4JSQ - chains C and D of the 30 polymer chains in the assembly; structure by X-ray diffraction, 2.80 A resolution.

[Chain C]
Protein: Proteasome subunit alpha type-4
Organism: Saccharomyces cerevisiae
Notes: EC 3.4.25.1
UniProtKB: P40303 (PSA4_YEAST); residues -1 to 252 here correspond to UniProt positions 1-254 (UniProt number = residue number + 2)
Chain sequence (254 residues; numbered -1 to 252; the number before each row is that of its first residue; numbers below 1 keep their minus sign (Met-1 is residue -1)):
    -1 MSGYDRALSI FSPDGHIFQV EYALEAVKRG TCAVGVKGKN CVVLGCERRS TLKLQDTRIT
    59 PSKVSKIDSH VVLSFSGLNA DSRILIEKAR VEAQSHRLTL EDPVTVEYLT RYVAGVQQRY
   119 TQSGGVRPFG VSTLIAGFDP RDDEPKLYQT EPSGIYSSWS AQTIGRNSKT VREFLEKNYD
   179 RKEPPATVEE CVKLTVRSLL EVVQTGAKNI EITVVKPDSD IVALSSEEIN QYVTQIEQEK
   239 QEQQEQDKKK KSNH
Unresolved in the structure: -1 to 0, 242-252
Curated features (UniProtKB/Swiss-Prot):
  - modified residue: Thr58 (Phosphothreonine)

[Chain D]
Protein: Proteasome subunit alpha type-5
Organism: Saccharomyces cerevisiae
Notes: EC 3.4.25.1
UniProtKB: P32379 (PSA5_YEAST); residues -7 to 252 here correspond to UniProt positions 1-260 (UniProt number = residue number + 8)
Chain sequence (260 residues; row label = number of the first residue in the row; numbers below 1 keep their minus sign (Met-7 is residue -7)):
    -7 MFLTRSEYDR GVSTFSPEGR LFQVEYSLEA IKLGSTAIGI ATKEGVVLGV EKRATSPLLE
    53 SDSIEKIVEI DRHIGCAMSG LTADARSMIE HARTAAVTHN LYYDEDINVE SLTQSVCDLA
   113 LRFGEGASGE ERLMSRPFGV ALLIAGHDAD DGYQLFHAEP SGTFYRYNAK AIGSGSEGAQ
   173 AELLNEWHSS LTLKEAELLV LKILKQVMEE KLDENNAQLS CITKQDGFKI YDNEKTAELI
   233 KELKEKEAAE SPEEADVEMS
Unresolved in the structure: -7 to 0, 243-252

[Interface between chain C and chain D]
Contacting residue pairs (64):
  Asp3(C) - Glu117(D)
  Arg4(C) - Asp1(D)
  Arg4(C) - Glu117(D)
  Ala5(C) - Val4(D)  hydrophobic
  Ala5(C) - Glu117(D)  hydrogen bond (backbone-side chain)
  Ala5(C) - Ser127(D)
  Ser7(C) - Ser127(D)  hydrogen bond (backbone-side chain)
  Ser7(C) - Arg128(D)
  Ile8(C) - Val4(D)  hydrophobic
  Ile8(C) - Gln15(D)
  Phe9(C) - Gln15(D)
  Phe9(C) - Tyr18(D)  hydrophobic
  Phe9(C) - Ser19(D)
  Phe9(C) - Ala22(D)  hydrophobic
  Phe9(C) - Leu73(D)  hydrophobic
  Phe9(C) - Arg128(D)
  Phe9(C) - Pro129(D)
  Phe9(C) - Gly131(D)
  Ser10(C) - Tyr18(D)
  Pro11(C) - Tyr18(D)  hydrophobic
  Pro11(C) - Glu21(D)
  Asp12(C) - Glu21(D)
  Gly13(C) - Tyr18(D)
  Gly13(C) - Glu21(D)
  Gly13(C) - Ala22(D)
  His14(C) - Leu25(D)
  Ile15(C) - Leu73(D)  hydrophobic
  Ile15(C) - Arg128(D)
  Lys35(C) - Glu52(D)  salt bridge
  Gln116(C) - Ala75(D)
  Gln116(C) - Asp76(D)
  Thr119(C) - Arg128(D)  hydrogen bond (backbone-side chain)
  Gln120(C) - Met126(D)
  Gln120(C) - Ser127(D)  hydrogen bond (backbone-backbone)
  Gln120(C) - Arg128(D)
  Gln120(C) - Phe130(D)
  Ser121(C) - Ser127(D)
  Gly122(C) - Ser127(D)
  Ser151(C) - Ala75(D)
  Gly152(C) - Ala75(D)
  Ile153(C) - Thr74(D)
  Ile153(C) - Ala75(D)
  Ser155(C) - Leu51(D)
  Ser155(C) - Ser55(D)
  Ser156(C) - Leu51(D)
  Ser156(C) - Glu52(D)  hydrogen bond (backbone-backbone)
  Ser156(C) - Ser55(D)  hydrogen bond (backbone-side chain)
  Trp157(C) - Thr47(D)
  Trp157(C) - Ser48(D)
  Trp157(C) - Leu50(D)
  Trp157(C) - Leu51(D)
  Trp157(C) - Glu52(D)
  Ser158(C) - Leu50(D)  hydrogen bond (backbone-backbone)
  Ser158(C) - Glu52(D)
  Ala159(C) - Leu50(D)
  Leu173(C) - Leu50(D)  hydrophobic
  Glu174(C) - Ser48(D)  hydrogen bond
  Glu174(C) - Pro49(D)
  Glu174(C) - Leu50(D)
  Tyr177(C) - Leu50(D)  hydrophobic
  Arg179(C) - Pro49(D)  hydrogen bond (side chain-backbone)
  Arg179(C) - Leu50(D)  hydrogen bond (side chain-backbone)
  Arg179(C) - Leu51(D)  hydrogen bond (side chain-backbone)
  Arg179(C) - Glu52(D)
Other interface residues (no listed pair), chain C (32 interface residues in all): Tyr154, Arg170
Other interface residues (no listed pair), chain D (29 interface residues in all): Glu57, Ser79, Gly118

[Overview]
The interface between chain C and chain D involves 32 residues on one side and 29 on the other; the contacts
include 11 hydrogen bonds and 1 salt bridge. Among the polar pairs are Lys35(C)-Glu52(D), Ala5(C)-Glu117(D)
and Ser7(C)-Ser127(D).
Here chain C is Proteasome subunit alpha type-4 and chain D is Proteasome subunit alpha type-5, both from
Saccharomyces cerevisiae. Entry 4JSQ (Yeast 20S proteasome in complex with the dimerized linear mimetic of
TMC-95A - yCP:4e) was determined by X-ray diffraction together with 4JSU and 4JT0 from the same study.
